Entry 8FE0 (X-ray diffraction, 2.22 A resolution); this record covers chain A.

== Chain A ==
Protein: Phosphoribosylglycinamide formyltransferase
Source organism: Homo sapiens
Notes: fragment: GART domain
Reference sequence: P22102 (PUR2_HUMAN); numbering as in UniProt (aligned over 808-1010)
Sequence (210 residues; numbered 807 to 1016; the number before each row is that of its first residue):
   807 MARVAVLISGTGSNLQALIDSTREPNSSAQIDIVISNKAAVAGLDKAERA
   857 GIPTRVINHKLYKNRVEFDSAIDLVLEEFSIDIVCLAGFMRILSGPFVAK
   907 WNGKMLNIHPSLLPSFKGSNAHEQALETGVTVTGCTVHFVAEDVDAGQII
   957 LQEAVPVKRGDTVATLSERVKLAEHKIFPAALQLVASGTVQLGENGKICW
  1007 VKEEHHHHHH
Unresolved in the structure: 807, 1008-1016
Differences from the reference sequence: initiating methionine (807); conflict Ala905 (Gln in P22102); expression tag (1011-1016)
Small-molecule neighbours:
  - glycinamide ribonucleotide (GAR): Gly816, Thr817, Gly818, Ser819, Asn820, Leu821, Ala893, Gly894, Met896, Ile914, His915, Pro916, Gly924, Ser925, Lys977, Glu980
  - XSO (N-{5-[4-(2-amino-4-oxo-1,4-dihydrothieno[2,3-d]pyrimidin-6-yl)butyl]-3-fluoropyridine-2-carbonyl}-L-glutamic acid): Lys844, Arg871, Leu892, Phe895, Met896, Arg897, Ile898, Leu899, Val904, Asn913, Gly924, Ser925, His944, Val946, Ala947, Glu948, Asp949, Val950, Asp951, Ala952
Curated features (UniProtKB/Swiss-Prot):
  - active site: His915 (Proton donor)
  - binding site (N(1)-(5-phospho-beta-D-ribosyl)glycinamide): Gly818 to Asn820, Lys977 to Glu980
  - binding site ((6R)-10-formyltetrahydrofolate): Arg871, Met896 to Leu899, Asn913, Ala947 to Asp951
  - site: Asp951 (Raises pKa of active site His)
From the paper describing this entry:
  - binding site for XSO: Leu899, Glu948, Asp951

== Summary ==
Bound to chain A: glycinamide ribonucleotide and compound XSO. Curated annotation (UniProt) lists active-site
residue His915, 7 N(1)-(5-phospho-beta-D-ribosyl)glycinamide-binding residues and 11
(6R)-10-formyltetrahydrofolate-binding residues. From the paper: a binding site for XSO at Leu899, Glu948 and
Asp951.
Chain A is Phosphoribosylglycinamide formyltransferase (Homo sapiens); the structure, Human GAR transformylase
in complex with GAR substrate and AGF305 inhibitor, was determined by X-ray diffraction, deposited together
with 9NX6, 8FDX and 8FDY.
